Entry 7B6D (electron microscopy, 4.27 A resolution (low resolution: residue-level contacts below are approximate; hydrogen-bond / salt-bridge calls are withheld)); this record covers chains D and F of the 8 polymer chains in the assembly.

[Chain D]
Protein: Trafficking protein particle complex subunit
From: Drosophila melanogaster
UniProtKB: Q9VLI9 (Q9VLI9_DROME); numbering as in UniProt (aligned over 1-219)
Sequence (219 residues; numbered 1 to 219; the number before each row is that of its first residue):
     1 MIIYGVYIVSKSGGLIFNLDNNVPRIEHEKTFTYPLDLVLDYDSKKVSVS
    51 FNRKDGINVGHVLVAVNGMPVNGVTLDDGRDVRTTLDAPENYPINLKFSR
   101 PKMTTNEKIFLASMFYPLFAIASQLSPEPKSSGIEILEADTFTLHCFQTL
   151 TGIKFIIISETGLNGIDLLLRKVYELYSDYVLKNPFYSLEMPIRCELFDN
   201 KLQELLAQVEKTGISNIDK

[Chain F]
Protein: Trafficking protein particle complex subunit 5
From: Drosophila melanogaster
UniProtKB: Q7K2Q8 (Q7K2Q8_DROME); residues 1-194 here = UniProt positions 1-194
Sequence (194 residues; numbered 1 to 194; the number before each row is that of its first residue):
     1 MEKLEALKISSMRPRSNILDRPLSKGKTEVSQSIVALLFSEIVQYSQSRV
    51 FTVPELQTRLHDLGQDVGTRIIDLYFVRERSSKRETKLTQMLLFVKTTVW
   101 KNLFGKEAEKLEHANDDERTYYIIEKEPLVNTFISVPKDKGSLNCANFTA
   151 GIVEAVLTNCGFPCKVTAHWHKGTTYMVKFEDFVIARDKQMEEK
Disordered / not traced: 1-30

[How chain D and chain F interact]
Contacting residue pairs (26):
  Asp179(D) - Thr132(F)
  Asp179(D) - Ile134(F)
  Tyr180(D) - Ile134(F)
  Val181(D) - Leu37(F)
  Leu182(D) - Ala36(F)
  Leu182(D) - Leu37(F)
  Leu182(D) - Ser40(F)
  Leu182(D) - Phe133(F)
  Lys183(D) - Ser40(F)
  Lys183(D) - Gln44(F)
  Lys183(D) - Phe133(F)
  Lys183(D) - Ile134(F)
  Lys183(D) - Ser135(F)
  Lys183(D) - Val136(F)
  Asn184(D) - Gln44(F)
  Asn184(D) - Val136(F)
  Pro185(D) - Gln44(F)
  Phe186(D) - Gln44(F)
  Phe186(D) - Gln47(F)
  Phe186(D) - Ser48(F)
  Arg194(D) - Pro137(F)
  Cys195(D) - Ser135(F)
  Leu197(D) - Ile134(F)
  Leu197(D) - Ser135(F)
  Phe198(D) - Ile134(F)
  Lys201(D) - Ile134(F)
Interface residues without a listed pair, chain F (14 interface residues in all): Ser33, Glu41

[Overview]
Chain D and chain F form an interface of 13 and 14 residues respectively.
Here chain D is Trafficking protein particle complex subunit and chain F is Trafficking protein particle
complex subunit 5, both from Drosophila melanogaster. Entry 7B6D (Drosophila melanogaster TRAPPCore (C1, C2,
C2L, C3a/b, C4, C5, C6 subunits)) was determined by electron microscopy together with 7B6E, 7B6H, 7B6R and
7B70 from the same study.
